6GIY - chains E and F of the 9 polymer chains in the assembly; structure by electron microscopy, 4.30 A resolution (low resolution: residue-level contacts below are approximate; hydrogen-bond / salt-bridge calls are withheld).

# Chain E (and F)
Name: TssK
Organism: Escherichia coli
Notes: chain F of this document is another copy of the same molecule, construct and numbering; everything in this record applies to it too
Reference sequence: B7LG64 (B7LG64_ECO55); numbering as in UniProt (aligned over 1-444)
Sequence (444 residues; row label = number of the first residue in the row):
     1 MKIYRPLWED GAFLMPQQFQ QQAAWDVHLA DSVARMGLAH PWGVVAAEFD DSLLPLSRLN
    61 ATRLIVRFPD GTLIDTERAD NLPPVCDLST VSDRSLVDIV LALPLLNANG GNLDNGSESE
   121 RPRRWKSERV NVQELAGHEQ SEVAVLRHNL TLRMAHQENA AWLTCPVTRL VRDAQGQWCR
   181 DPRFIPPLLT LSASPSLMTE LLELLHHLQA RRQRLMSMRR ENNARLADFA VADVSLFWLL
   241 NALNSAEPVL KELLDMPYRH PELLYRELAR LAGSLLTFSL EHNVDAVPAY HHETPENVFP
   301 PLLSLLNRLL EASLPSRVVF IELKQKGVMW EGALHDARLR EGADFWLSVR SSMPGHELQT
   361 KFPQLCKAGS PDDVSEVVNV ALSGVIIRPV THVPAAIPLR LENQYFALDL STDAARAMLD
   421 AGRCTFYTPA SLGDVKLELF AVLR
Unresolved in the structure: 312-444
Differences from the reference sequence: conflict S194 (Gly in B7LG64), L202 (Ala in B7LG64)

# Interface between chain E and chain F
Pairs across the interface (63; chain E residue first):
  D10(E) with L135(F); A136(F)
  F19(E) with W8(F); F19(F)
  Q20(E) with W8(F)
  V33(E) with V33(F)
  L73(E) with R5(F)
  R78(E) with M1(F); I3(F)
  D80(E) with Y4(F)
  W125(E) with L7(F)
  S127(E) with L7(F)
  V132(E) with Y4(F)
  Q133(E) with N109(F)
  E134(E) with Q17(F)
  L135(E) with Q20(F)
  A136(E) with G110(F); G111(F); N112(F)
  G137(E) with N109(F); G110(F)
  E139(E) with Q17(F)
  S141(E) with M15(F); Q17(F)
  E142(E) with M15(F)
  V143(E) with M15(F); Q17(F); Q18(F)
  A144(E) with L7(F)
  V145(E) with R5(F); L7(F)
  L146(E) with R5(F)
  H148(E) with R5(F)
  R212(E) with D285(F)
  M216(E) with L280(F)
  R219(E) with L280(F); E281(F)
  R220(E) with L280(F)
  L226(E) with V231(F)
  A227(E) with V231(F)
  D228(E) with F229(F); A230(F); V231(F); V234(F)
  F229(E) with F229(F)
  F237(E) with W238(F)
  W238(E) with W238(F)
  L240(E) with T277(F)
  N241(E) with W238(F); S274(F)
  N244(E) with G273(F)
  S245(E) with R270(F); S274(F)
  V249(E) with R266(F); R270(F)
  E252(E) with Y265(F)
  Y258(E) with R35(F); A39(F)
  R259(E) with G37(F); A39(F)
  H260(E) with M36(F)
  E267(E) with R270(F)
  R270(E) with R270(F)
Also at the interface, not in a pair above, chain E (57 interface residues in all): E9, P16, A23, D26, V27, A30, D75, E77, A79, V130, V234, P248, L263
Also at the interface, not in a pair above, chain F (51 interface residues in all): K2, P6, D10, P16, Q22, D26, H28, L29, L38, A108, W125, A269, V287, P288, Y290

# Overview
57 residues of chain E face 51 of chain F across their interface.
Both chains are TssK (Escherichia coli). Entry 6GIY (The baseplate complex from the type VI secretion system)
was determined by electron microscopy (same publication as 6GJ1 and 6GJ3).
